PDB entry 6MWR | X-ray diffraction, 3.30 A resolution | chains A and C of the 4 polymer chains in the assembly

Chain A:
Molecule: Major histocompatibility complex class I-related gene protein
Source organism: Homo sapiens
UniProtKB: Q95460 (HMR1_HUMAN); residues 1-270 here correspond to UniProt positions 23-292 (UniProt number = residue number + 22)
Amino-acid sequence (271 residues; each row starts with the number of its first residue; numbering starts at 0):
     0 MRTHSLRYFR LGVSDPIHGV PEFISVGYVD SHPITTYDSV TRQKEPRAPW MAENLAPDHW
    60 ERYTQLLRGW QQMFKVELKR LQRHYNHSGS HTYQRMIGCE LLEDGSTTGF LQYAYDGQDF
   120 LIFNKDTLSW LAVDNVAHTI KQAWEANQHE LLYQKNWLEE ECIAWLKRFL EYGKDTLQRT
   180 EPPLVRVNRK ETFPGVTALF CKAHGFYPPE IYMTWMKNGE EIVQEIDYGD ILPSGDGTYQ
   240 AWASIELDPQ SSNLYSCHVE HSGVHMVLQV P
Not modelled in the structure: 0-1, 249-252
Cystine bridges: C98-C161, C200-C256
Covalently attached groups: compound 2LJ linked to K43
Sequence notes: initiating methionine (0); conflict S261 (Cys283 in Q95460)
Residues lining bound ligands: 2LJ (1-deoxy-1-({2,6-dioxo-5-[(E)-propylideneamino]-1,2,3,6-tetrahydropyrimidin-4-yl}amino)-D-ribitol): Y7, F8, R9, S24, T34, H58, Y62, L66, W69, R94, I96, Y152, Q153, W156
UniProt features mapped onto this chain:
  - binding site (5-(2-oxoethylideneamino)-6-(D-ribitylamino)uracil): R9, S24, K43, R94, Y152, Q153
  - binding site (5-(2-oxopropylideneamino)-6-(D-ribitylamino)uracil): R9, S24, K43, R94, Y152, Q153
  - binding site (7-hydroxy-6-methyl-8-(1-D-ribityl)lumazine): R9, S24, K43, R94, Y152, Q153
  - binding site (8-(9H-purin-6-yl)-2-oxa-8-azabicyclo[3.3.1]nona-3,6-diene-4,6-dicarbaldehyde): R9, K43, H58, R94
  - binding site (2-amino-4-oxopteridine-6-carbaldehyde): K43
  - binding site (pyridoxal): K43
  - glycosylation: N85 (N-linked (GlcNAc...) asparagine)

Chain C:
Molecule: G7 Gamma chain T cell receptor
Source organism: Homo sapiens
Amino-acid sequence (244 residues; numbered 1 to 244; the number before each row is that of its first residue):
     1 AGHLEQPQIS STKTLSKTAR LECVVSGITI SATSVYWYRE RPGEVIQFLV SISYDGTVRK
    61 ESGIPSGKFE VDRIPETSTS TLTIHNVEKQ DIATYYCALW DRYYKKLFGS GTTLVVTDKQ
   121 LDADVSPKPT IFLPSIAETK LQKAGTYLCL LEKFFPDVIK IHWQEKKSNT ILGSQEGNTM
   181 KTNDTYMKFS WLTVPEESLD KEHRCIVRHE NNKNGVDQEI IFPPIKTDVI TMDPKDNASG
   241 LVPR
Not modelled in the structure: 1-2, 225-244
Cystine bridges: C23-C97
Residues lining bound ligands: N-acetylglucosamine (NAG; 2-acetamido-2-deoxy-beta-D-glucopyranose): P129, T130, I131, F132, L133

How chain A and chain C interact:
Contacting residue pairs - 7 pairs, chain A then chain C:
  M215(A) - R59(C)
  G218(A) - R59(C)
  E219(A) - K60(C)
  E219(A) - E61(C)
  E219(A) - S62(C)  hydrogen bond (side chain-backbone)
  V222(A) - E61(C)
  V222(A) - S62(C)
Interface residues without a listed pair, chain C (5 interface residues in all): V58

In short:
4 residues of chain A face 5 of chain C across their interface, with 1 hydrogen bond. Its one hydrogen-bonded
contact is E219(A)-S62(C). Ligands of chain C: N-acetylglucosamine. Covalently linked compound 2LJ: at K43(A).
Chain A is Major histocompatibility complex class I-related gene protein and chain C is G7 Gamma chain T cell
receptor, both from Homo sapiens; the structure, Recognition of MHC-like molecule, was determined by X-ray
diffraction.
